PDB entry 8VVK | X-ray diffraction, 2.61 A resolution | chains A and L of the 3 polymer chains in the assembly

== Chain A ==
Name: GP38
From: Crimean-Congo hemorrhagic fever virus
UniProtKB: Q8JSZ3 (GP_CCHFI); numbering as in UniProt (aligned over 248-515)
Chain sequence (268 residues; row label = number of the first residue in the row):
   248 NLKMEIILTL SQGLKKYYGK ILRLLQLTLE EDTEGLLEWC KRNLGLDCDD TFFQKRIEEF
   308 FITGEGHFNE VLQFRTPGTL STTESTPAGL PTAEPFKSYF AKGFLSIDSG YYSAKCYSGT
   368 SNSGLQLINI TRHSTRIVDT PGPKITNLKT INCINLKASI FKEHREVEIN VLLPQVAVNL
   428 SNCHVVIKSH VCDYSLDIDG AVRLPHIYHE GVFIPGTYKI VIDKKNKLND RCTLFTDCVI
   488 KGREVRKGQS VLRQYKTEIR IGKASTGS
Not modelled in the structure: 248-252, 322-341, 513-515
Cystine bridges: Cys287-Cys295, Cys363-Cys439, Cys400-Cys485, Cys430-Cys479
Covalent attachments: N-acetylglucosamine (NAG) linked to Asn376, Asn426

== Chain L ==
Name: ADI-46143 Fab Light Chain
From: Homo sapiens
Notes: antibody fragment or engineered binder
Chain sequence (213 residues; row label = number of the first residue in the row; note: 1 number in that range is skipped by the numbering (no residue carries it; nothing is unmodelled there); a row labelled like 95A-95B holds insertion residues (95A, then the next letters in order)):
     1 SYVLTQPPS
    11 VSVAPGQTAK ITCGGNNIGG KSVHWYQQKP GQAPVLVVYD DSDRPSGIPE RFSGSNSGNT
    71 ATLTISRVEA GDEAGYFCQV WDGSG
95A-95B DQ
    96 VVFGGGTKLT V
  106A L
   107 QPKAAPSVTL FPPSSEELQA NKATLVCLIS DFYPGAVTVA WKADSSPVKA GVETTTPSKQ
   167 SNNKYAASSY LSLTPEQWKS HRSYSCQVTH EGSTVEKTVA PTECS
Not modelled in the structure: 209-211
Cystine bridges: Cys23-Cys88, Cys133-Cys192

== Interface between chain A and chain L ==
Pairs across the interface (15; chain A residue first):
  Arg383(A) - Gly29(L)  hydrogen bond (side chain-backbone)
  Arg383(A) - Lys31(L)  hydrogen bond (side chain-backbone)
  Arg383(A) - Asp51(L)  salt bridge
  Val385(A) - Gly30(L)
  Val385(A) - Ser32(L)
  Asp386(A) - Trp91(L)
  Thr387(A) - Trp91(L)
  Pro388(A) - Trp91(L)  hydrophobic
  Glu491(A) - Tyr49(L)
  Arg493(A) - Tyr49(L)
  Arg493(A) - Asp53(L)  salt bridge
  Arg500(A) - Asp50(L)  salt bridge
  Lys503(A) - Gly93(L)  hydrogen bond (side chain-backbone)
  Lys503(A) - Ser94(L)
  Lys503(A) - Asp95A(L)  salt bridge
Also at the interface, not in a pair above, chain L (13 interface residues in all): Asn66

== Overview ==
The interface between chain A and chain L involves 9 residues on one side and 13 on the other, with 3 hydrogen
bonds and 4 salt bridges. Polar contacts include Arg383(A)-Asp51(L), Arg493(A)-Asp53(L) and
Arg500(A)-Asp50(L). Covalently linked N-acetylglucosamine: at Asn376(A) and Asn426(A).
Chain A is GP38 (Crimean-Congo hemorrhagic fever virus) and chain L is ADI-46143 Fab Light Chain (Homo
sapiens); the structure, CCHFV GP38 bound to ADI-46143 Fab, was determined by X-ray diffraction, deposited
together with 8VWW and 8VVL.
